PDB entry 4V4F | X-ray diffraction, 1.90 A resolution | chains AG and AH of the 22 polymer chains in the assembly

== Chain AG (and AH) ==
Name: Transcription attenuation protein mtrb
Organism: Bacillus stearothermophilus
Notes: chain AH of this document is another copy of the same molecule, construct and numbering; everything in this record applies to it too
Reference sequence: Q9X6J6 (MTRB_BACST); residues 3-76 here correspond to UniProt positions 1-74 (UniProt number = residue number - 2)
Chain sequence (74 residues; row label = number of the first residue in the row):
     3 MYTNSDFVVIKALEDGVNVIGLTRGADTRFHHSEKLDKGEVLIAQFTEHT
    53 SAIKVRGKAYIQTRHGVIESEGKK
Unresolved in the structure: 3-4, 75-76
Residues lining bound ligands:
  - tryptophan (TRP), molecule 1: V21, I22, G23, H33, H34, A46, Q47, T49, H51, T52, I55
  - tryptophan (TRP), molecule 2: T25, R26, G27, D29, T30, S53, A54

== Chain AG / chain AH interface ==
Contacting residue pairs - 54 pairs, chain AG then chain AH:
  T5(AG) - S7(AH)  hydrogen bond
  T5(AG) - R26(AH)
  T5(AG) - T49(AH)
  T5(AG) - E50(AH)
  N6(AG) - N6(AH)  hydrogen bond (side chain-backbone)
  N6(AG) - S7(AH)
  N6(AG) - D8(AH)
  F9(AG) - D8(AH)
  F9(AG) - T65(AH)
  F9(AG) - R66(AH)
  F9(AG) - H67(AH)  hydrogen bond (backbone-side chain)
  V11(AG) - T65(AH)
  V11(AG) - I70(AH)  hydrophobic
  K13(AG) - I70(AH)
  K13(AG) - E71(AH)  hydrogen bond (side chain-backbone)
  K13(AG) - E73(AH)  salt bridge
  H34(AG) - T30(AH)
  E36(AG) - L24(AH)
  E36(AG) - K56(AH)  salt bridge
  K37(AG) - K56(AH)  hydrogen bond (backbone-side chain)
  L38(AG) - K56(AH)
  K40(AG) - E73(AH)
  G41(AG) - S72(AH)
  G41(AG) - E73(AH)  hydrogen bond (backbone-backbone)
  E42(AG) - K56(AH)
  E42(AG) - V57(AH)
  E42(AG) - R58(AH)  salt bridge
  E42(AG) - E73(AH)
  V43(AG) - I55(AH)
  V43(AG) - K56(AH)
  V43(AG) - V57(AH)  hydrogen bond (backbone-backbone)
  V43(AG) - I63(AH)  hydrophobic
  V43(AG) - S72(AH)
  L44(AG) - I55(AH)
  I45(AG) - V10(AH)  hydrophobic
  I45(AG) - F48(AH)  hydrophobic
  I45(AG) - A54(AH)
  I45(AG) - I55(AH)  hydrogen bond (backbone-backbone)
  A46(AG) - S53(AH)
  Q47(AG) - R26(AH)  hydrogen bond
  Q47(AG) - F48(AH)
  Q47(AG) - T52(AH)
  Q47(AG) - S53(AH)  hydrogen bond (backbone-backbone)
  T49(AG) - R26(AH)
  T49(AG) - S53(AH)
  H51(AG) - G27(AH)
  H51(AG) - A28(AH)  hydrogen bond (side chain-backbone)
  Y62(AG) - I70(AH)  hydrophobic
  Q64(AG) - H67(AH)
  Q64(AG) - V69(AH)  hydrogen bond (side chain-backbone)
  Q64(AG) - I70(AH)
  T65(AG) - H67(AH)
  R66(AG) - R66(AH)
  R66(AG) - H67(AH)
Also at the interface, not in a pair above, chain AG (24 interface residues in all): D8
Also at the interface, not in a pair above, chain AH (29 interface residues in all): G68

== Summary ==
24 residues of chain AG and 29 residues of chain AH are in contact; the contacts include 12 hydrogen bonds and
3 salt bridges. Polar contacts include K13(AG)-E73(AH), E36(AG)-K56(AH) and E42(AG)-R58(AH). Bound to chain
AG: tryptophan.
Both chains are Transcription attenuation protein mtrb (Bacillus stearothermophilus). Entry 4V4F (The
structure of the trp RNA-binding attenuation protein (TRAP) bound to a RNA molecule containing UAGAU ...) was
determined by X-ray diffraction, deposited together with 1UTD.
